5X06 - chains B and F of the 8 polymer chains in the assembly; structure by X-ray diffraction, 3.24 A resolution.

Chain B:
Molecule: DNA polymerase III subunit beta
Source organism: Escherichia coli O157:H7
Notes: EC 2.7.7.7
UniProt: P0A990 (DPO3B_ECO57); residues 1-366 here = UniProt positions 1-366
Sequence (386 residues; each row starts with the number of its first residue; numbers below 1 keep their minus sign (Met-19 is residue -19)):
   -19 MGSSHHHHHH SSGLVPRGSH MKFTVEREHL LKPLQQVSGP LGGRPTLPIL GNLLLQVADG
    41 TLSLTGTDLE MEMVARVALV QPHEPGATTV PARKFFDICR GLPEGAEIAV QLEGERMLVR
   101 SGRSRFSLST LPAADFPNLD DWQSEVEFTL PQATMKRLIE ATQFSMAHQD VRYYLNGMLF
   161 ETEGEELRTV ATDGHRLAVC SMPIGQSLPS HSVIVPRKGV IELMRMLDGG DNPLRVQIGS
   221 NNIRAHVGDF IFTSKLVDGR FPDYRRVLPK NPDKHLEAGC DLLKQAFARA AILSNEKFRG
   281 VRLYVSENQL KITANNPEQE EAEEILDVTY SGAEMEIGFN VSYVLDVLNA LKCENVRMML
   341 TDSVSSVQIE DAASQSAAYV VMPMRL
Disordered / not traced: -19 to -2, 22-24, 366
Sequence notes: expression tag (-19 to 0)

Chain F:
Molecule: DnaA regulatory inactivator Hda
Source organism: Escherichia coli O157:H7
UniProt: P69933 (HDA_ECO57); residue numbers follow UniProt; this construct covers 1-233
Sequence (253 residues; each row starts with the number of its first residue; numbers below 1 keep their minus sign (Met-19 is residue -19)):
   -19 MGSSHHHHHH SSGLVPRGSH MNTPAQLSLP LYLPDDETFA SFWPGDNSSL LAALQNVLRQ
    41 EHSGYIYLWA REGAGRSHLL HAACAELSQR GDAVGYVPLD KRTWFVPEVL DGMEHLSLVC
   101 IDNIECIAGD ELWEMAIFDL YNRILESGKT RLLITGDRPP RQLNLGLPDL ASRLDWGQIY
   161 KLQPLSDEDK LQALQLRARL RGFELPEDVG RFLLKRLDRE MRTLFMTLDQ LDRASITAQR
   221 KLTIPFVKEI LKL
Disordered / not traced: -19 to 3, 232-233
Sequence notes: expression tag (-19 to 0)
Metal / ion sites: Mg2+: Ser57 (together with ADP)
Residues lining bound ligands: ADP (adenosine-5'-diphosphate): Glu17, Ser21, Phe22, Trp23, Gly53, Ala54, Gly55, Arg56, Ser57, His58, Leu165, Ala173, Arg177, Met201, Arg202, Phe205

How chain B and chain F interact:
Contacting residue pairs - 45 pairs, chain B then chain F:
  Glu50(B) - Thr83(F)
  Gln149(B) - Trp84(F)
  Gln149(B) - Val86(F)
  Asp150(B) - Phe85(F)
  Val151(B) - Tyr76(F)
  Val151(B) - Val89(F)  hydrophobic
  Tyr153(B) - Pro78(F)  hydrophobic
  Tyr153(B) - Lys81(F)
  Tyr153(B) - Trp84(F)  hydrophobic
  Tyr154(B) - Leu13(F)
  Asn156(B) - Trp84(F)
  Thr172(B) - Leu11(F)
  Gly174(B) - Ser8(F)  hydrogen bond (backbone-side chain)
  Gly174(B) - Leu9(F)  hydrogen bond (backbone-backbone)
  Gly174(B) - Leu11(F)
  His175(B) - Gln6(F)
  His175(B) - Leu9(F)
  Arg176(B) - Leu9(F)
  Ser190(B) - Arg213(F)
  Pro196(B) - Trp84(F)  hydrophobic
  Lys235(B) - Trp84(F)
  Asp238(B) - Lys81(F)  salt bridge
  Arg240(B) - Leu13(F)
  Arg240(B) - Pro14(F)
  Arg240(B) - His61(F)
  Pro242(B) - Leu11(F)  hydrophobic
  Pro242(B) - Leu13(F)  hydrophobic
  Arg246(B) - Tyr12(F)
  Val247(B) - Leu9(F)  hydrophobic
  Val247(B) - Pro10(F)
  Val247(B) - Leu11(F)  hydrophobic
  Asn320(B) - Gln6(F)
  Tyr323(B) - Gln6(F)
  Val344(B) - Leu7(F)
  Met362(B) - Gln6(F)  hydrogen bond (backbone-side chain)
  Met362(B) - Ser8(F)
  Met362(B) - Leu9(F)  hydrophobic
  Met362(B) - Pro10(F)
  Pro363(B) - Gln6(F)  hydrogen bond (backbone-side chain)
  Pro363(B) - Leu7(F)
  Met364(B) - Ala5(F)  hydrophobic
  Met364(B) - Gln6(F)
  Met364(B) - Leu7(F)
  Arg365(B) - Pro4(F)
  Arg365(B) - Leu7(F)
Other interface residues (no listed pair), chain B (30 interface residues in all): Leu155, Val237, Asp243, Val360
Other interface residues (no listed pair), chain F (22 interface residues in all): Val77

Summary:
30 residues of chain B and 22 residues of chain F are in contact; the contacts include 4 hydrogen bonds and 1
salt bridge. Among the polar pairs are Asp238(B)-Lys81(F), Gly174(B)-Ser8(F) and Met362(B)-Gln6(F). Ligands of
chain F: ADP.
Here chain B is DNA polymerase III subunit beta and chain F is DnaA regulatory inactivator Hda, both from
Escherichia coli O157:H7. Entry 5X06 (DNA replication regulation protein) was determined by X-ray diffraction.
